1PTD - chain A; structure by X-ray diffraction, 2.60 A resolution.

# Chain A
Protein: Phosphatidylinositol-specific phospholipase C
Organism: Bacillus cereus
Notes: EC 3.1.4.10
UniProt: P14262 (PLC_BACCE); residues 1-298 here correspond to UniProt positions 32-329 (UniProt number = residue number + 31)
Sequence (298 residues; each row starts with the number of its first residue):
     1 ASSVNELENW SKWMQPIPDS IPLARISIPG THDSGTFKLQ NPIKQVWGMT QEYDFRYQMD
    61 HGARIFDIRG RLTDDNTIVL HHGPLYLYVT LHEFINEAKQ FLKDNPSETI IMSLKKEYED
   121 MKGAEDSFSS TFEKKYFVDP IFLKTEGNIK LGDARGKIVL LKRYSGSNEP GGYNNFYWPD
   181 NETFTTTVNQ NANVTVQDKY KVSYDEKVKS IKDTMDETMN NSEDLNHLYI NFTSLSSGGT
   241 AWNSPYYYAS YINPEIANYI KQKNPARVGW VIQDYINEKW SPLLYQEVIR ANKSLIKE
Unresolved in the structure: 297-298
What the authors report for this chain:
  - mutagenesis - H32L, H82L: abolished catalytic activity
  - catalytic residues: Arg69, Asp274 (proposed by the authors, not directly observed)

# Overview
From the paper: catalytic residues Arg69 and Asp274; H32L and H82L abolish catalytic activity.
Chain A is Phosphatidylinositol-specific phospholipase C (Bacillus cereus); the structure,
Phosphatidylinositol-specific phospholipase C, was determined by X-ray diffraction together with 1PTG from the
same study.
